Entry 8WTU (electron microscopy, 2.70 A resolution); this record covers chain A.

== Chain A ==
Protein: Sodium-dependent noradrenaline transporter
From: Homo sapiens
Reference sequence: P23975 (SC6A2_HUMAN); residues 52-617 here = UniProt positions 52-617
Sequence (566 residues; row label = number of the first residue in the row):
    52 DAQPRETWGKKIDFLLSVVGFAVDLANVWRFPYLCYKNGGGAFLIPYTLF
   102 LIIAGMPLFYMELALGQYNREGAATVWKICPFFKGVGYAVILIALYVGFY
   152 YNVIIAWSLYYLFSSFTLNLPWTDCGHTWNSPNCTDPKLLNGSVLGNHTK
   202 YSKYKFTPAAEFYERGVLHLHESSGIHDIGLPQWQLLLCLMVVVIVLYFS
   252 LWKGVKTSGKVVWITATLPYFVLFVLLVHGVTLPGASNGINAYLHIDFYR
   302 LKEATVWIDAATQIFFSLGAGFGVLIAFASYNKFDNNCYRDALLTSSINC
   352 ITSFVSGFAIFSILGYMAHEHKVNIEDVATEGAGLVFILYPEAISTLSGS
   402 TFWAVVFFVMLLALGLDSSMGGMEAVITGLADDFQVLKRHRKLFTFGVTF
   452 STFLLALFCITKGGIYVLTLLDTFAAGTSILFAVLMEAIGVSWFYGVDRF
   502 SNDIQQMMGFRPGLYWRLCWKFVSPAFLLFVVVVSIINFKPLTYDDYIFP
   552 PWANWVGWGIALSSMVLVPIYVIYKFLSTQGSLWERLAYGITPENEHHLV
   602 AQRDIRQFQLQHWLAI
Not modelled in the structure: 52-67, 192-199
Disulfide bonds: Cys176-Cys185
Covalently attached groups: N-acetylglucosamine (NAG) linked to Asn184
Curated features (UniProtKB/Swiss-Prot):
  - binding site (Na(+)): Gly71, Ala73, Val74, Asn78, Ser318, Asn350, Asp418, Ser419
  - binding site ((R)-noradrenaline): Asp75, Tyr87, Lys88, Ala145, Gly149, Phe317, Glu382
  - binding site (dopamine): Asp75, Ala145, Phe317, Glu382
  - glycosylation (N-linked (GlcNAc...) asparagine): Asn184, Asn192, Asn198

== In short ==
Covalently linked N-acetylglucosamine: at Asn184. From UniProt: 8 Na+-binding residues, 7
(R)-noradrenaline-binding residues and 4 dopamine-binding residues.
Chain A is Sodium-dependent noradrenaline transporter (Homo sapiens); the structure, Cryo-EM structure of
noradrenaline transporter in apo state, was determined by electron microscopy together with 8WTV, 8WTW, 8WTX
and 8WTY from the same study.
